Entry 3OTO (X-ray diffraction, 3.69 A resolution); this record covers chains A and P of the 21 polymer chains in the assembly.

# Chain A
Molecule: 16S rRNA
Source organism: Thermus thermophilus
Sequence (1522 nucleotides; numbered 0 to 1544 plus 19 insertion-coded residues; 42 numbers in that range are skipped by the numbering (no residue carries them; nothing is unmodelled there); the number before each row is that of its first residue; a row labelled like 190A-190L holds insertion residues (190A, then the next letters in order); numbering starts at 0):
     0 UUUGUUGGAG AGUUUGAUCC UGGCUCAGGG UGAACGCUGG CGGCGUGCCU AAGACAUGCA
    60 AGUCGUGCGG G
    73 CCGCGGGGUU UU
    88 ACUCCG
    95 UGGUC
   101 AGCGGCGGAC GGGUGAGUAA CGCGUGGGU
  129A G
   130 ACCUACCCGG AAGAGGGGGA CAACCCGGGG AAACUCGGGC UAAUCCCCCA UGUGGACCCG
   190 C
190A-190L CCCUUGGGGUGU
   191 GUCCAAAGGG CUUU
   216 GCCCGCUUCC GGAUGGGCCC GCGUCCCAUC AGCUAGUUGG UGGGGUAAUG GCCCACCAAG
   276 GCGACGACGG GUAGCCGGUC UGAGAGGAUG GCCGGCCACA GGGGCACUGA GACACGGGCC
   336 CCACUCCUAC GGGAGGCAGC AGUUAGGAAU CUUCCGCAAU GGGCGCAAGC CUGACGGAGC
   396 GACGCCGCUU GGAGGAAGAA GCCCUUCGGG GUGUAAACUC CUGAA
   442 CCCGGGACGA AACCCCCGAC GA
   474 GGGGACUGAC GGUACCGGG
   494 GUAAUAGCGC CGGCCAACUC CGUGCCAGCA GCCGCGGUAA UACGGAGGGC GCGAGCGUUA
   554 CCCGGAUUCA CUGGGCGUAA AGGGCGUGUA GGCGGCCUGG GGCGUCCCAU GUGAAAGACC
   614 ACGGCUCAAC CGUGGGGGAG CGUGGGAUAC GCUCAGGCUA GACGGUGGGA GAGGGUGGUG
   674 GAAUUCCCGG AGUAGCGGUG AAAUGCGCAG AUACCGGGAG GAACGCCGAU GGCGAAGGCA
   734 GCCACCUGGU CCACCCGUGA CGCUGAGGCG CGAAAGCGUG GGGAGCAAAC CGGAUUAGAU
   794 ACCCGGGUAG UCCACGCCCU AAACGAUGCG CGCUAGGUCU CUGGGUCU
   848 CCUGGGGGCC GAAGCUAACG CGUUAAGCGC GCCGCCUGGG GAGUACGGCC GCAAGGCUGA
   908 AACUCAAAGG AAUUGACGGG GGCCCGCACA AGCGGUGGAG CAUGUGGUUU AAUUCGAAGC
   968 AACGCGAAGA ACCUUACCAG GCCUUGACAU GCUAGG
 1003A G
  1004 AACCCGGGUG AAAGCCUGGG GUGCCCC
1030A-1030D GCGA
  1031 GGGGAGCCCU AGCACAGGUG CUGCAUGGCC GUCGUCAGCU CGUGCCGUGA GGUGUUGGGU
  1091 UAAGUCCCGC AACGAGCGCA ACCCCCGCCG UUAGUUGCCA GCGGUUCGGC CGGGCACUCU
  1151 AACGGGACUG CCCGCGAAA
  1171 GCGGGAGGAA GGAGGGGACG ACGUCUGGUC AGCAUGGCCC UUACGGCCUG GGCGACACAC
  1231 GUGCUACAAU GCCCACUACA AAGCGAUGCC ACCCGGCAAC GGGGAGCUAA UCGCAAAAAG
  1291 GUGGGCCCAG UUCGGAUUGG GGUCUGCAAC CCGACCCCAU GAAGCCGGAA UCGCUAGUAA
  1351 UCGCGGAUCA G
 1361A C
  1362 CAUGCCGCGG UGAAUACGUU CCCGGGCCUU GUACACACCG CCCGUCACGC CAUGGGAGCG
  1422 GGCUCUACCC GAAGUCGCCG GG
  1446 AGCCUACGGG
  1459 CAGGCGCCGA GGGUAGGGCC CGUGACUGGG GCGAAGUCGU AACAAGGUAG CUGUACCGGA
  1519 AGGUGCGGCU GGAUCACCUC CUUUCU
Unresolved in the structure: 0-4, 1535-1538
Bound ions: Mg2+ site 1: U12, G22; K+ site 1 near G21 (its only coordinating residue here); Mg2+ site 2 near C48 (its only coordinating residue here); K+ site 2: A53, A353; Mg2+ site 3 near U62 (its only coordinating residue here); Mg2+ site 4: A116, G117, G289; Mg2+ site 5: A116, G289; Mg2+ site 6: C121, G124, U125, G236; Mg2+ site 7 near A195 (its only coordinating residue here); K+ site 3: G297, G299, G558; K+ site 4 near G305 (its only coordinating residue here); K+ site 5 near C352 (its only coordinating residue here); 36 more Mg2+ sites not listed; 17 more K+ sites not listed
From the paper describing this entry:
  - contacts within the chain: G1516-A1519 (hydrogen bond)
  - conformationally variable residues (domain motion, loop rearrangement): A792, U793, A794, C1054, A1492, A1493, G1517, A1518, A1519

# Chain P
Molecule: 30S ribosomal protein S16
Source organism: Thermus thermophilus
UniProt: P80379 (RS16_THETH); residues 1-88 here = UniProt positions 1-88
Sequence (88 residues; row label = number of the first residue in the row):
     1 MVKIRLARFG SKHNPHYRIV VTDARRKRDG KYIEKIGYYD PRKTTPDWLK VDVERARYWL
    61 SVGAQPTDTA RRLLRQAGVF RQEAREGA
Unresolved in the structure: 84-88

# Interface between chain A and chain P
Pairs across the interface - 91 pairs, chain A then chain P:
  C43(A) with Lys12(P), phosphate contact; His13(P), phosphate contact
  G44(A) with Ser11(P), phosphate contact; Lys12(P), hydrogen bond to the phosphate
  C110(A) with Arg25(P), hydrogen bond to the sugar
  G112(A) with Lys27(P), phosphate contact
  A134(A) with Met1(P), base contact; Arg25(P), base contact
  C135(A) with Met1(P), hydrogen bond to the base
  C136(A) with Met1(P), sugar contact; Gly63(P), hydrogen bond to the sugar; Gln65(P), hydrogen bond to the sugar
  C137(A) with Ser61(P), hydrogen bond to the sugar; Gly63(P), hydrogen bond to the sugar
  G227(A) with Val62(P), sugar contact
  A228(A) with Val2(P), sugar contact; Tyr58(P), sugar contact; Trp59(P), sugar contact; Val62(P), sugar contact
  U229(A) with Asp23(P), hydrogen bond to the sugar; Ile33(P), phosphate contact; Trp59(P), phosphate contact
  G230(A) with Asp23(P), sugar contact; Arg25(P), hydrogen bond to the sugar
  G309(A) with Lys27(P), phosphate contact; Asp29(P), sugar contact; Gly30(P), phosphate contact; Lys31(P), phosphate contact
  G310(A) with Lys27(P), salt bridge to the phosphate; Gly30(P), phosphate contact; Lys31(P), hydrogen bond to the phosphate
  C311(A) with Arg26(P), salt bridge to the phosphate
  A374(A) with Tyr17(P), hydrogen bond to the sugar
  U375(A) with Leu6(P), phosphate contact; Tyr17(P), sugar contact; Arg28(P), hydrogen bond to the base; Thr69(P), hydrogen bond to the phosphate
  G376(A) with Arg5(P), hydrogen bond to the phosphate; Leu6(P), hydrogen bond to the phosphate; Arg28(P), sugar contact; Thr67(P), hydrogen bond to the phosphate
  G377(A) with Lys3(P), salt bridge to the phosphate; Arg5(P), salt bridge to the phosphate; Ala24(P), sugar contact; Thr67(P), phosphate contact
  C390(A) with Arg28(P), hydrogen bond to the phosphate
  G391(A) with Arg8(P), phosphate contact; Arg28(P), salt bridge to the phosphate
  G392(A) with Arg8(P), salt bridge to the phosphate; Lys12(P), phosphate contact; His13(P), salt bridge to the phosphate
  A393(A) with Lys12(P), salt bridge to the phosphate; His13(P), salt bridge to the phosphate
  C449(A) with Arg42(P), base contact; Lys43(P), hydrogen bond to the phosphate
  G450(A) with His13(P), base contact; Pro41(P), sugar contact; Lys43(P), salt bridge to the phosphate
  A451(A) with Arg72(P), sugar contact
  A452(A) with Lys43(P), salt bridge to the phosphate; Arg72(P), salt bridge to the phosphate
  A453(A) with Asp68(P), hydrogen bond to the sugar; Arg72(P), sugar contact
  C454(A) with Arg75(P), salt bridge to the phosphate
  G462(A) with Gln82(P), base contact
  A463(A) with Arg75(P), salt bridge to the phosphate; Phe80(P), phosphate contact; Arg81(P), sugar contact; Gln82(P), hydrogen bond to the sugar; Glu83(P), sugar contact
  G474(A) with Arg75(P), phosphate contact; Phe80(P), phosphate contact; Arg81(P), sugar contact
  C483(A) with His13(P), base contact
  A607(A) with Lys31(P), base contact
  A608(A) with Arg18(P), hydrogen bond to the phosphate; Tyr32(P), sugar contact
  A609(A) with Arg18(P), salt bridge to the phosphate
  G617(A) with Thr44(P), sugar contact
  C623(A) with Ser11(P), sugar contact
  C624(A) with Phe9(P), phosphate contact; Gly10(P), sugar contact; Ser11(P), sugar contact; Asn14(P), sugar contact; His16(P), hydrogen bond to the sugar
  G625(A) with Phe9(P), phosphate contact; His16(P), sugar contact
  U626(A) with Arg18(P), salt bridge to the phosphate; Tyr38(P), phosphate contact
  G627(A) with Lys35(P), salt bridge to the phosphate; Lys50(P), salt bridge to the phosphate
Interface residues without a listed pair, chain A (46 interface residues in all): G111, G231, G378, G616
Interface residues without a listed pair, chain P (52 interface residues in all): Pro15, Tyr39, Thr45, Leu60

# Overview
46 residues of chain A face 52 of chain P across their interface, with 22 hydrogen bonds and 18 salt bridges.
Polar pairs include C135(A)-Met1(P), U375(A)-Arg28(P) and C110(A)-Arg25(P). U12(A) and G22(A) form the Mg2+
site 1. From the paper: conformational variability at A792(A), U793(A) and A794(A) among others; contacts
within the chain involving G1516(A) and A1519(A).
Chain A is 16S rRNA and chain P is 30S ribosomal protein S16, both from Thermus thermophilus; the structure,
Crystal Structure of the 30S ribosomal subunit from a KsgA mutant of Thermus thermophilus (HB8), was
determined by X-ray diffraction.
